Entry 5L55 (X-ray diffraction, 2.90 A resolution); this record covers chains C and D of the 28 polymer chains in the assembly.

# Chain C
Protein: Proteasome subunit alpha type-4
Source organism: Saccharomyces cerevisiae S288c
Notes: EC 3.4.25.1
UniProt: P40303 (PSA4_YEAST); residues -1 to 252 here correspond to UniProt positions 1-254 (UniProt number = residue number + 2)
Sequence (254 residues; row label = number of the first residue in the row; numbers below 1 keep their minus sign (Met-1 is residue -1)):
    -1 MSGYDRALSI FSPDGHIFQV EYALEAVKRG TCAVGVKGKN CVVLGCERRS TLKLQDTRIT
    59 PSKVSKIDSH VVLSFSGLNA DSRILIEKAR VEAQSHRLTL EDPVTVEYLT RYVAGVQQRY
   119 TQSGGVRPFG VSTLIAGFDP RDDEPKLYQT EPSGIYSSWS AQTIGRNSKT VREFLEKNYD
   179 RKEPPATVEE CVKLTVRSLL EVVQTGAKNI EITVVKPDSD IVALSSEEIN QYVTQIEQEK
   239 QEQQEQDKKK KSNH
Disordered / not traced: -1 to 0, 241-252
Swiss-Prot annotation at these positions:
  - modified residue: Thr58 (Phosphothreonine)

# Chain D
Protein: Proteasome subunit alpha type-5
Source organism: Saccharomyces cerevisiae S288c
Notes: EC 3.4.25.1
UniProt: P32379 (PSA5_YEAST); residues -7 to 252 here correspond to UniProt positions 1-260 (UniProt number = residue number + 8)
Sequence (260 residues; row label = number of the first residue in the row; numbers below 1 keep their minus sign (Met-7 is residue -7)):
    -7 MFLTRSEYDR GVSTFSPEGR LFQVEYSLEA IKLGSTAIGI ATKEGVVLGV EKRATSPLLE
    53 SDSIEKIVEI DRHIGCAMSG LTADARSMIE HARTAAVTHN LYYDEDINVE SLTQSVCDLA
   113 LRFGEGASGE ERLMSRPFGV ALLIAGHDAD DGYQLFHAEP SGTFYRYNAK AIGSGSEGAQ
   173 AELLNEWHSS LTLKEAELLV LKILKQVMEE KLDENNAQLS CITKQDGFKI YDNEKTAELI
   233 KELKEKEAAE SPEEADVEMS
Disordered / not traced: -7 to 0, 118-124, 243-252

# Interface between chain C and chain D
Residue-residue contacts (60):
  Asp3(C) with Glu117(D)
  Arg4(C) with Glu117(D)
  Ala5(C) with Val4(D), hydrophobic; Glu117(D); Ser127(D)
  Ser7(C) with Ser127(D); Arg128(D)
  Ile8(C) with Asp1(D); Gln15(D)
  Phe9(C) with Gln15(D); Tyr18(D), hydrophobic; Ser19(D); Ala22(D), hydrophobic; Leu73(D), hydrophobic; Arg128(D); Pro129(D); Gly131(D)
  Ser10(C) with Tyr18(D)
  Pro11(C) with Tyr18(D), hydrophobic; Glu21(D)
  Gly13(C) with Tyr18(D); Glu21(D); Ala22(D)
  His14(C) with Leu25(D)
  Ile15(C) with Leu73(D), hydrophobic; Arg128(D)
  Lys35(C) with Glu52(D), salt bridge
  Gln116(C) with Ala75(D); Asp76(D)
  Thr119(C) with Arg128(D), hydrogen bond (backbone-side chain)
  Gln120(C) with Met126(D); Ser127(D), hydrogen bond (backbone-backbone); Arg128(D); Phe130(D)
  Ser121(C) with Ser127(D)
  Gly122(C) with Ser127(D)
  Ser151(C) with Ala75(D)
  Gly152(C) with Ala75(D)
  Ile153(C) with Thr74(D); Ala75(D)
  Ser155(C) with Leu51(D); Ser55(D)
  Ser156(C) with Leu51(D); Glu52(D), hydrogen bond; Ser55(D), hydrogen bond (backbone-side chain)
  Trp157(C) with Ser48(D); Leu50(D); Leu51(D); Glu52(D)
  Ser158(C) with Leu50(D), hydrogen bond (backbone-backbone); Glu52(D), hydrogen bond
  Ala159(C) with Leu50(D)
  Leu173(C) with Leu50(D), hydrophobic
  Glu174(C) with Ser48(D), hydrogen bond; Pro49(D); Leu50(D)
  Arg179(C) with Pro49(D), hydrogen bond (side chain-backbone); Leu50(D), hydrogen bond (side chain-backbone); Leu51(D), hydrogen bond (side chain-backbone); Glu52(D)
Other interface residues (no listed pair), chain C (32 interface residues in all): Asp12, Tyr154, Arg170, Tyr177
Other interface residues (no listed pair), chain D (28 interface residues in all): Thr47, Glu57, Ser79

# In short
The interface between chain C and chain D involves 32 residues on one side and 28 on the other; the contacts
include 10 hydrogen bonds and 1 salt bridge. Among the polar pairs are Lys35(C)-Glu52(D), Thr119(C)-Arg128(D)
and Ser156(C)-Glu52(D).
Chain C is Proteasome subunit alpha type-4 and chain D is Proteasome subunit alpha type-5, both from
Saccharomyces cerevisiae S288c; the structure, Yeast 20S proteasome in complex with epoxyketone inhibitor 18,
was determined by X-ray diffraction together with 5L52, 5L54, 5L5A, 5L5B, 5L5D, 5L5E and 30 further entries
from the same study.
